PDB entry 4G6Z | X-ray diffraction, 2.05 A resolution | chain A

== Chain A ==
Name: Glutamate-tRNA ligase
From: Burkholderia thailandensis
Notes: EC 6.1.1.17
UniProtKB: Q2SX36 (SYE_BURTA); numbering as in UniProt (aligned over 1-469)
Amino-acid sequence (490 residues; row label = number of the first residue in the row; numbers below 1 keep their minus sign (Met-20 is residue -20)):
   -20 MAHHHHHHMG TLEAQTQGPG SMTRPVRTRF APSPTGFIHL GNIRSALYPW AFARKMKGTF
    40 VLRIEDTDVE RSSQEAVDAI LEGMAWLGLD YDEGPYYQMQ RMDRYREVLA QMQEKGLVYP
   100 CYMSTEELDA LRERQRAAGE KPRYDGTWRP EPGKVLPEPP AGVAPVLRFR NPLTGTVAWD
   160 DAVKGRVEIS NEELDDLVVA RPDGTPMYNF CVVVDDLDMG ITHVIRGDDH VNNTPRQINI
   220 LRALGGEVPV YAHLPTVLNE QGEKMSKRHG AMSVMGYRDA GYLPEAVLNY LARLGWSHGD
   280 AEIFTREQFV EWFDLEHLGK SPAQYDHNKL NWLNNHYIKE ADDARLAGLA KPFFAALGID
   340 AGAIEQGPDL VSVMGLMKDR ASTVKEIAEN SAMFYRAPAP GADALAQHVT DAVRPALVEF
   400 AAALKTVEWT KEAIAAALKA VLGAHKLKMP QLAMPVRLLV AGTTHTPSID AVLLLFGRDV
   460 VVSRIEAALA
Disordered / not traced: -20 to 2, 103-121, 379-443, 467-469
Modified / non-standard residues: Cys100 (cysteinesulfonic acid; OCS)
Differences from the reference sequence: expression tag (-20 to 0)
Metal / ion sites: Na+: Ile343, Glu344, Gly346
Residues lining bound ligands: glutamic acid (GLU): Arg8, Ala10, Pro11, Ser12, Glu44, Tyr187, Val191, Arg205, His209
UniProt features mapped onto this chain:
  - motif: Pro11 to Asn21 ('HIGH' region), Lys243 to Arg247 ('KMSKS' region)
  - binding site (ATP): Lys246
Reported in the primary citation:
  - binding site for glutamic acid: His209

== In short ==
Ligands of chain A: glutamic acid. Ile343, Glu344 and Gly346 coordinate Na+. From UniProt: ATP-binding residue
Lys246. The paper reports a binding site for glutamic acid at His209.
Chain A is Glutamate-tRNA ligase (Burkholderia thailandensis); the structure, Crystal structure of a
glutamyl-tRNA synthetase GluRS from Burkholderia thailandensis bound to L-glutamate, was determined by X-ray
diffraction, deposited together with 4GRI, 4EX5, 4E51, 3TZE and 3SP1.
